Entry 6EYC (electron microscopy, 3.80 A resolution); this record covers chains 3 and 5 of the 6 polymer chains in the assembly.

Chain 3:
Name: DNA replication licensing factor MCM3
Organism: Saccharomyces cerevisiae (strain ATCC 204508 / S288c)
Notes: EC 3.6.4.12
UniProtKB: P24279 (MCM3_YEAST); numbering as in UniProt (aligned over 1-971)
Amino-acid sequence (971 residues; numbered 1 to 971; the number before each row is that of its first residue):
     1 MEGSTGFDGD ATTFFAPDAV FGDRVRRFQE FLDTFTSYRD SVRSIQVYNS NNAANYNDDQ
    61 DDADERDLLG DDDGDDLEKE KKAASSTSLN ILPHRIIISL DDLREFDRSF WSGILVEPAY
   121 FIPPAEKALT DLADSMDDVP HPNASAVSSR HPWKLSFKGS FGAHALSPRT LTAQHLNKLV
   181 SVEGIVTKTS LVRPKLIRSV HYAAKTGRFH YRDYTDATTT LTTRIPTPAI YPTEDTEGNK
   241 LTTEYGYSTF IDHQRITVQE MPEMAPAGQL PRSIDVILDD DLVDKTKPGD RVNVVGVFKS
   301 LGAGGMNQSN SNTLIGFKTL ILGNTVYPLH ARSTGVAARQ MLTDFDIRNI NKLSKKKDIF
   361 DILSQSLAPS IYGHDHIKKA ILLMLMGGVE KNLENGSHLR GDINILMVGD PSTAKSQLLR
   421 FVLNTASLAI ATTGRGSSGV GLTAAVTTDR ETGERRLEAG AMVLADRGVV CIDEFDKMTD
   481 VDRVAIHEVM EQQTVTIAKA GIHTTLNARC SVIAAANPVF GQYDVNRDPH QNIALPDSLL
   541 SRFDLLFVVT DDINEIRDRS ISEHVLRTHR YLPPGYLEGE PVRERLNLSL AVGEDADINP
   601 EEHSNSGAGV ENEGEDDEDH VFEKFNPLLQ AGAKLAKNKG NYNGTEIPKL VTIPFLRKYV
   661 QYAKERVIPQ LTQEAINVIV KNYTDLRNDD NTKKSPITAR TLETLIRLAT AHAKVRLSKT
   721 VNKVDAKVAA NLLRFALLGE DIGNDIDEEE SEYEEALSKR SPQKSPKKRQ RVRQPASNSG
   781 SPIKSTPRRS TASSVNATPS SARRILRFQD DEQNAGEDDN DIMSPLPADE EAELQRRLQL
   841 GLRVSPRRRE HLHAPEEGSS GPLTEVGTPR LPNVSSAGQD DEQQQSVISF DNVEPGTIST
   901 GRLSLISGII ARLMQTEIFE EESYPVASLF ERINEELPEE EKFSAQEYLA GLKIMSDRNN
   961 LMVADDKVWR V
Not modelled in the structure: 1-12, 62-90, 142-150, 311-313, 571-650, 739-971
Small-molecule neighbours:
  - ADP (adenosine-5'-diphosphate), molecule 1: Ser-370, Ile-371, Tyr-372, His-374, Pro-411, Ser-412, Thr-413, Ala-414, Lys-415, Ser-416, Gln-417
  - ADP, molecule 2: Leu-399, Glu-491, Arg-542, Ala-699, Arg-700, Glu-703
Curated features (UniProtKB/Swiss-Prot):
  - motif: Ser-541 to Asp-544 (Arginine finger)
  - binding site (ATP): Gly-409 to Ser-416
  - modified residue: Ser-761 (Phosphoserine), Ser-777 (Phosphoserine), Ser-781 (Phosphoserine), Thr-868 (Phosphothreonine)
  - mutagenesis: Lys-415 (K415A: No effect on MCM2-7 complex helicase activity. Loss of MCM2-7 complex helicase activity; when associated with MCM5 A-422. Reduces MCM2-7 complex helicase activity ...)

Chain 5:
Name: Minichromosome maintenance protein 5
Organism: Saccharomyces cerevisiae (strain ATCC 204508 / S288c)
Notes: EC 3.6.4.12
UniProtKB: P29496 (MCM5_YEAST); residue numbers follow UniProt; this construct covers 1-775
Amino-acid sequence (775 residues; each row starts with the number of its first residue):
     1 MSFDRPEIYS APVLQGESPN DDDNTEIIKS FKNFILEFRL DSQFIYRDQL RNNILVKNYS
    61 LTVNMEHLIG YNEDIYKKLS DEPSDIIPLF ETAITQVAKR ISILSRAQSA NNNDKDPENT
   121 SMDTDSLLLN SLPTFQLILN SNANQIPLRD LDSEHVSKIV RLSGIIISTS VLSSRATYLS
   181 IMCRNCRHTT SITINNFNSI TGNTVSLPRS CLSTIESESS MANESNIGDE STKKNCGPDP
   241 YIIIHESSKF IDQQFLKLQE IPELVPVGEM PRNLTMTCDR YLTNKVIPGT RVTIVGIYSI
   301 YNSKNGAGSG RSGGGNGGSG VAIRTPYIKI LGIQSDVETS SIWNSVTMFT EEEEEEFLQL
   361 SRNPKLYEIL TNSIAPSIFG NEDIKKAIVC LLMGGSKKIL PDGMRLRGDI NVLLLGDPGT
   421 AKSQLLKFVE KVSPIAVYTS GKGSSAAGLT ASVQRDPMTR EFYLEGGAMV LADGGVVCID
   481 EFDKMRDEDR VAIHEAMEQQ TISIAKAGIT TVLNSRTSVL AAANPIYGRY DDLKSPGDNI
   541 DFQTTILSRF DMIFIVKDDH NEERDISIAN HVINIHTGNA NAMQNQQEEN GSEISIEKMK
   601 RYITYCRLKC APRLSPQAAE KLSSNFVTIR KQLLINELES TERSSIPITI RQLEAIIRIT
   661 ESLAKLELSP IAQERHVDEA IRLFQASTMD AASQDPIGGL NQASGTSLSE IRRFEQELKR
   721 RLPIGWSTSY QTLRREFVDT HRFSQLALDK ALYALEKHET IQLRHQGQNI YRSGV
Not modelled in the structure: 1, 111-129, 199-200, 212-234, 307-318, 644-646, 694-775
Metal / ion sites: Zn2+: Cys-183, Cys-186, Cys-211, Cys-236
Small-molecule neighbours:
  - ADP (adenosine-5'-diphosphate), molecule 1: Ser-377, Ile-378, Phe-379, Asn-381, Pro-418, Gly-419, Thr-420, Ala-421, Lys-422, Ser-423, Gln-424, Ile-568, Val-572
  - ADP, molecule 2: Leu-406, Glu-498, Gln-499, Arg-549, Ile-650, Arg-651, Glu-654
Curated features (UniProtKB/Swiss-Prot):
  - motif: Ser-548 to Asp-551 (Arginine finger)
  - binding site (ATP): Gly-416 to Ser-423
  - mutagenesis: Lys-422 (K422A: Loss of MCM2-7 complex helicase activity)

Interface between chain 3 and chain 5:
Residue-residue contacts (112):
  Tyr-120(3) / Glu-246(5)
  Arg-169(3) / Asn-284(5)  hydrogen bond
  Thr-172(3) / Leu-172(5)
  Thr-172(3) / Asp-252(5)  hydrogen bond
  Ala-173(3) / Ser-174(5)
  Ala-173(3) / Phe-250(5)
  Ala-173(3) / Ile-251(5)
  Ala-173(3) / Asp-252(5)
  Leu-176(3) / Phe-250(5)  hydrophobic
  Asn-177(3) / Glu-246(5)
  Thr-222(3) / Glu-246(5)
  Thr-223(3) / Ile-243(5)
  Thr-223(3) / Ile-244(5)
  Thr-223(3) / His-245(5)
  Thr-223(3) / Glu-246(5)  hydrogen bond
  Ile-225(3) / Met-182(5)  hydrophobic
  Ile-225(3) / Ile-242(5)  hydrophobic
  Pro-226(3) / Ile-242(5)
  Gln-259(3) / Glu-461(5)
  Gln-259(3) / Phe-462(5)
  Pro-262(3) / Thr-511(5)
  Glu-263(3) / Thr-511(5)
  Glu-263(3) / Val-512(5)  hydrogen bond (side chain-backbone)
  Glu-263(3) / Leu-513(5)
  Ala-267(3) / Leu-464(5)  hydrophobic
  Ala-267(3) / Val-470(5)  hydrophobic
  Ala-267(3) / Leu-471(5)
  Gly-268(3) / Glu-465(5)
  Gln-269(3) / Ile-287(5)
  Leu-270(3) / Asp-456(5)
  Pro-271(3) / Glu-461(5)
  Pro-271(3) / Tyr-463(5)
  Arg-272(3) / Leu-172(5)
  Ser-273(3) / Glu-461(5)  hydrogen bond
  Ser-300(3) / His-245(5)  hydrogen bond (backbone-side chain)
  Ser-300(3) / Phe-250(5)
  Leu-301(3) / His-245(5)
  Gly-302(3) / His-245(5)  hydrogen bond (backbone-side chain)
  Ala-303(3) / Ile-243(5)  hydrophobic
  Met-306(3) / Leu-179(5)  hydrophobic
  Met-306(3) / Ser-206(5)
  Met-306(3) / Leu-207(5)  hydrogen bond (backbone-backbone)
  Asn-307(3) / Asp-239(5)
  Asn-310(3) / Thr-201(5)
  Asn-310(3) / Gly-202(5)
  Leu-314(3) / Arg-175(5)  hydrogen bond (backbone-side chain)
  Leu-314(3) / Thr-201(5)
  Leu-314(3) / Phe-255(5)
  Ile-315(3) / Arg-175(5)
  Gly-316(3) / Ser-174(5)
  Gly-316(3) / Arg-175(5)
  Phe-317(3) / Ser-174(5)  hydrogen bond (backbone-side chain)
  Phe-317(3) / Phe-250(5)  hydrophobic
  Thr-319(3) / Ser-174(5)
  Arg-332(3) / Thr-501(5)
  Arg-332(3) / Thr-510(5)
  Arg-332(3) / Asn-514(5)
  Ser-333(3) / Thr-510(5)  hydrogen bond (backbone-side chain)
  Ser-333(3) / Val-512(5)
  Pro-369(3) / Asp-402(5)
  Ser-370(3) / Asp-402(5)
  Ile-371(3) / Met-404(5)  hydrophobic
  Pro-411(3) / Thr-544(5)
  Pro-411(3) / Arg-651(5)  hydrogen bond (backbone-side chain)
  Ser-412(3) / Arg-651(5)  hydrogen bond (backbone-side chain)
  Thr-413(3) / Arg-651(5)  hydrogen bond (backbone-side chain)
  Ser-416(3) / Gln-499(5)  hydrogen bond
  Gln-417(3) / Met-404(5)
  Gln-417(3) / Arg-405(5)
  Gln-417(3) / Gln-499(5)
  Arg-420(3) / Glu-495(5)  salt bridge
  Arg-420(3) / Gln-499(5)
  Arg-420(3) / Thr-501(5)  hydrogen bond
  Phe-421(3) / Met-404(5)  hydrophobic
  Ala-431(3) / Ser-503(5)
  Thr-432(3) / Ala-505(5)
  Thr-433(3) / Glu-495(5)
  Thr-433(3) / Ser-503(5)
  Arg-435(3) / Asp-487(5)
  Ser-438(3) / Lys-506(5)
  Ala-445(3) / Ala-507(5)  hydrophobic
  Val-446(3) / Arg-455(5)
  Glu-458(3) / Ala-507(5)
  Ala-459(3) / Ala-507(5)
  Gly-460(3) / Ala-507(5)
  Ala-461(3) / Ala-505(5)
  Leu-464(3) / Thr-510(5)
  Asp-473(3) / Glu-495(5)
  Glu-474(3) / His-494(5)
  Lys-477(3) / Arg-490(5)
  Val-519(3) / Asp-541(5)
  Asp-551(3) / Arg-630(5)  salt bridge
  Ile-553(3) / Arg-630(5)
  Ile-553(3) / Leu-634(5)  hydrophobic
  Asn-554(3) / Arg-630(5)
  Glu-555(3) / Lys-631(5)  salt bridge
  Asp-558(3) / Arg-630(5)  salt bridge
  Arg-559(3) / Val-627(5)
  Ile-561(3) / Ile-650(5)  hydrophobic
  Ser-562(3) / Ser-623(5)
  Glu-563(3) / Ser-623(5)
  Leu-566(3) / Ala-619(5)
  Leu-566(3) / Ile-657(5)  hydrophobic
  Thr-568(3) / Leu-400(5)
  His-569(3) / Lys-398(5)  hydrogen bond (backbone-side chain)
  His-569(3) / Leu-406(5)
  His-569(3) / Glu-654(5)
  His-569(3) / Ile-657(5)
  Arg-570(3) / Arg-613(5)
  Arg-570(3) / Leu-614(5)  hydrogen bond (side chain-backbone)
  Arg-570(3) / Pro-616(5)
  Ile-653(3) / Asp-402(5)
Interface residues without a listed pair, chain 3 (92 interface residues in all): Ala-119, Gln-174, Thr-187, Leu-221, Arg-291, Gly-305, Gln-308, Thr-334, Leu-367, Ala-368, Leu-418, Asn-424, Thr-425, Ser-437, Gly-439, Gly-441, Gly-521, Val-565
Interface residues without a listed pair, chain 5 (84 interface residues in all): Lys-57, Ser-173, Ala-176, Arg-184, Val-205, Ser-247, Gln-254, Ser-396, Pro-401, Gly-403, Glu-488, Val-491, Glu-498, Ile-504, Leu-622, Phe-626, Thr-649, Leu-653

Overview:
The interface between chain 3 and chain 5 involves 92 residues on one side and 84 on the other; the contacts
include 18 hydrogen bonds and 4 salt bridges. Polar pairs include Arg-420(3)/Glu-495(5), Asp-551(3)/Arg-630(5)
and Glu-555(3)/Lys-631(5).
Chain 3 is DNA replication licensing factor MCM3 and chain 5 is Minichromosome maintenance protein 5, both
from Saccharomyces cerevisiae (strain ATCC 204508 / S288c); the structure, Re-refinement of the MCM2-7 double
hexamer using ISOLDE, was determined by electron microscopy.
